Entry 2ERP (X-ray diffraction, 2.95 A resolution); this record covers chains A and B.

== Chain A (and B) ==
Name: vascular apoptosis-inducing protein 1
Source organism: Crotalus atrox
Notes: chain B of this document is another copy of the same molecule, construct and numbering; everything in this record applies to it too
Amino-acid sequence (427 residues; numbered 184 to 610; the number before each row is that of its first residue):
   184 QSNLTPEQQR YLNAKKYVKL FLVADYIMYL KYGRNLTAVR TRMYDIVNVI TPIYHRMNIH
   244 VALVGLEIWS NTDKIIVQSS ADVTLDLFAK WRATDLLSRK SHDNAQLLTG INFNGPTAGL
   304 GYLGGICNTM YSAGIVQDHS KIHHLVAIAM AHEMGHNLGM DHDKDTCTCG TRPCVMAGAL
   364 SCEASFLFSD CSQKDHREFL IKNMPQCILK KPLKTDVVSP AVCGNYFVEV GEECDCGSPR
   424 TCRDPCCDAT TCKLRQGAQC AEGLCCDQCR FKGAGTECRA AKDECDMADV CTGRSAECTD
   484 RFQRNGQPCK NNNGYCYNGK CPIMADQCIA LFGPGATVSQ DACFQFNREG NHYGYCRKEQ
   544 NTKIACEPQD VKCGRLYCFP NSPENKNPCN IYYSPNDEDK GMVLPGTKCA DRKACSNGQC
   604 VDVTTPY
Disordered / not traced: 184
Disulfides: C310-C390, C350-C374, C352-C357, C406-C435, C417-C430, C419-C425, C429-C452, C443-C449, C448-C474, C461-C481, C468-C499, C492-C504, C511-C561, C526-C572, C539-C549, C556-C598, C592-C603
Covalent attachments: N-acetylglucosamine (NAG) linked to N218
Metal / ion sites: Co3+: H238, H243; Zn2+: H335, H339, H345 (together with gm6001); Ca2+ site 1: V405, N408, F410, E412, E415, D418; Ca2+ site 2: D469, M470, D472, D483, R484
Small-molecule neighbours: gm6001 (GM6; 3-(N-hydroxycarboxamido)-2-isobutylpropanoyl-trp-methylamide): P299, T300, A301, G302, L303, G304, A332, H335, E336, H339, H345, A360, G361, A362, L363

== How chain A and chain B interact ==
Disulfides between the chains: C365(A)-C365(B)
Contacting residue pairs (33; chain A residue first):
  I210(A) - L213(B)
  I210(A) - K214(B)
  L213(A) - I210(B)
  L213(A) - L213(B)  hydrophobic
  K214(A) - I210(B)
  K214(A) - G293(B)
  K214(A) - I294(B)
  K214(A) - N295(B)  hydrogen bond (backbone-backbone)
  Y215(A) - N295(B)
  G216(A) - S262(B)
  G293(A) - K214(B)
  I294(A) - K214(B)
  N295(A) - K214(B)  hydrogen bond (backbone-backbone)
  N295(A) - Y215(B)
  N295(A) - K324(B)  hydrogen bond
  F296(A) - K324(B)  hydrogen bond (backbone-side chain)
  G298(A) - K324(B)
  P299(A) - K324(B)
  T300(A) - K324(B)  hydrogen bond (backbone-side chain)
  Q320(A) - K324(B)  hydrogen bond
  H322(A) - H322(B)
  H322(A) - S323(B)
  H322(A) - K324(B)
  S323(A) - H322(B)
  K324(A) - N295(B)  hydrogen bond
  K324(A) - F296(B)  hydrogen bond (side chain-backbone)
  K324(A) - G298(B)  hydrogen bond (side chain-backbone)
  K324(A) - P299(B)
  K324(A) - T300(B)  hydrogen bond (side chain-backbone)
  K324(A) - Q320(B)
  K324(A) - H322(B)  hydrogen bond (backbone-backbone)
  C365(A) - C365(B)  disulfide
  E366(A) - C365(B)  hydrogen bond
Interface residues without a listed pair, chain A (19 interface residues in all): A301
Interface residues without a listed pair, chain B (19 interface residues in all): Y209, A301

== Summary ==
Chain A and chain B each contribute 19 residues to their interface, with 1 disulfide bond and 12 hydrogen
bonds. Polar pairs include N295(A)-K324(B), F296(A)-K324(B) and T300(A)-K324(B). Ligands of chain A: gm6001.
N-acetylglucosamine is covalently linked to N218(A). H238(A) and H243(A) form the Co3+ site.
Chain A and chain B are both vascular apoptosis-inducing protein 1 (Crotalus atrox); the structure, Crystal
structure of vascular apoptosis-inducing protein-1(inhibitor-bound form), was determined by X-ray diffraction
(same publication as 2ERO and 2ERQ).
